Entry 6W5X (X-ray diffraction, 2.59 A resolution); this record covers chains A and P of the 3 polymer chains in the assembly.

Chain A:
Molecule: DNA polymerase eta
From: Homo sapiens
Notes: EC 2.7.7.7
Reference sequence: Q9Y253 (POLH_HUMAN); numbering as in UniProt (aligned over 1-432)
Chain sequence (432 residues; each row starts with the number of its first residue):
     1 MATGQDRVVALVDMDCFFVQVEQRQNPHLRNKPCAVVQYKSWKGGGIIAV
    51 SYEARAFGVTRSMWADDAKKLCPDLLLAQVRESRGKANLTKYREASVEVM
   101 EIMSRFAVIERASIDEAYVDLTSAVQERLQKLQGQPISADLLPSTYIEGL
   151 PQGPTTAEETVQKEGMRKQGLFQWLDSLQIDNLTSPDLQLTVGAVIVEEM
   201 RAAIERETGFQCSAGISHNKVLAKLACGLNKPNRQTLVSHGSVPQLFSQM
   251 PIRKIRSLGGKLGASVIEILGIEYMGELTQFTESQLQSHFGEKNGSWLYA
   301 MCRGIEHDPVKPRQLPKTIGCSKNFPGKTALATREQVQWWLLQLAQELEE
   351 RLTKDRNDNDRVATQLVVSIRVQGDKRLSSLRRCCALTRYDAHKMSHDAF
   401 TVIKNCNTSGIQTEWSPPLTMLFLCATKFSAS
Not modelled in the structure: 155-159
Ion coordination: Mn2+ site 1: Asp13, Asp115, Glu116 (together with 0KX) (shared with DG8(P) of chain P); Mn2+ site 2: Asp13, Met14, Asp115 (together with 0KX)
Small-molecule neighbours: 0KX (2'-deoxy-5'-O-[(R)-hydroxy{[(R)-hydroxy(phosphonooxy)phosphoryl]amino}phosphoryl]cytidine): Asp13, Met14, Asp15, Cys16, Phe17, Phe18, Ile48, Ala49, Tyr52, Arg55, Arg61, Ile114, Asp115, Glu116, Lys231
UniProt features mapped onto this chain:
  - binding site (Mg(2+)): Asp13, Met14, Asp115, Glu116
  - binding site (Mn(2+)): Asp13, Met14, Asp115, Glu116
  - binding site (a 2'-deoxyribonucleoside 5'-triphosphate): Arg61
  - natural variant: Val37 (deletion: In XPV), Leu75 (deletion: In XPV), Arg93 (R93P: In XPV), Arg111 (R111H: In XPV), Thr122 (T122P: In XPV), Gly153 (G153D: In a breast cancer sample), Thr191 (T191P: In XPV), Gly263 (G263V: In XPV), Val266 (V266D: In XPV), Gly295 (G295R: In XPV), Arg361 (R361S: In XPV)
  - mutagenesis: Tyr52 (Y52A/F: Reduces DNA polymerase activity; Y52E: Reduces DNA polymerase activity. Increases fidelity of replication and reduces translesion bypass), Arg61 (R61A: Reduces enzymatic activity by two-thirds), Ser62 (S62G: Increased DNA polymerase activity and translesion bypass compared to wild-type), Ala68 (A68S/V: Severe reduction in thymine dimer translesion bypass), Asn324 to Pro326 (Reduces binding to chromatin and to monoubiquitinated PCNA. Abolishes binding to monoubiquitinated PCNA; when associated with 705-E--H-713 Del)

Chain P:
Molecule: 8-nt DNA strand
Sequence (8 nucleotides; each row starts with the number of its first residue):
     1 AGTGTGAG
Ion coordination: Mn2+: DG8 (together with 0KX) (shared with Asp13(A), Asp115(A), Glu116(A) of chain A)

Interface between chain A and chain P:
Contacting residue pairs - 22 pairs, chain A then chain P:
  Ser113(A) with DG8(P), hydrogen bond to the phosphate
  Asp115(A) with DG8(P), phosphate contact
  Glu116(A) with DG8(P), phosphate contact
  Lys224(A) with DG8(P), salt bridge to the phosphate
  Ile255(A) with DA7(P), phosphate contact
  Arg256(A) with DA7(P), phosphate contact
  Ser257(A) with DG6(P), phosphate contact; DA7(P), hydrogen bond to the phosphate
  Leu258(A) with DA7(P), hydrogen bond to the phosphate
  Gly259(A) with DA7(P), hydrogen bond to the phosphate
  Gly260(A) with DG6(P), phosphate contact; DA7(P), phosphate contact
  Lys261(A) with DT5(P), phosphate contact; DG6(P), hydrogen bond to the phosphate
  Leu262(A) with DG6(P), hydrogen bond to the phosphate
  Arg377(A) with DT3(P), phosphate contact; DG4(P), salt bridge to the phosphate
  Leu381(A) with DT3(P), phosphate contact
  Arg382(A) with DG2(P), sugar contact; DT3(P), hydrogen bond to the phosphate
  Arg383(A) with DG2(P), sugar contact
  Cys384(A) with DG2(P), phosphate contact
Interface residues without a listed pair, chain A (20 interface residues in all): Leu378, Ser379, Ser380

Overview:
Chain A and chain P form an interface of 20 and 7 residues respectively; the contacts include 7 hydrogen bonds
and 2 salt bridges. Polar pairs include Ser113(A)-DG8(P), Ser257(A)-DA7(P) and Leu258(A)-DA7(P). Chain A binds
compound 0KX.
Chain A is DNA polymerase eta (Homo sapiens) and chain P is an 8-nt DNA strand; the structure, Crystal
structure of human polymerase eta complexed with N7-benzylguanine and dCTP*, was determined by X-ray
diffraction.
